Entry 1AFV (X-ray diffraction, 3.70 A resolution); this record covers chains L and H of the 6 polymer chains in the assembly.

# Chain L
Molecule: Antibody FAB25.3 fragment (light chain)
Organism: Mus musculus
Notes: fragment: light chain residues 1 - 217, heavy chain residues 1 - 220; antibody fragment or engineered binder
Sequence (217 residues; numbered 1 to 217; the number before each row is that of its first residue):
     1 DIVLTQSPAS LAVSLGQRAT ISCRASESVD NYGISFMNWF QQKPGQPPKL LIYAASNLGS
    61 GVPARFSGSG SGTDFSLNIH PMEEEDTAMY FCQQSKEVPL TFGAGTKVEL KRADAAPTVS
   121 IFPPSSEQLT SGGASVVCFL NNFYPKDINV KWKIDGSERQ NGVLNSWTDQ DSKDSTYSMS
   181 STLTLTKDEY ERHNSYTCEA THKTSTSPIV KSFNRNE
Disulfide bonds: Cys23-Cys92, Cys138-Cys198
Sequence notes: conflict Leu4 (Met in 600718), Arg18 (Ser in 600718), Ala19 (Val in 600718), 19 further conflict positions vs the reference (600718) not listed
Ion coordination: lead (II) ion: Glu83 (shared with 1 residue of chain K)

# Chain H
Molecule: Antibody FAB25.3 fragment (heavy chain)
Organism: Mus musculus
Notes: fragment: light chain residues 1 - 217, heavy chain residues 1 - 220
UniProtKB: Q99LC4 (Q99LC4_MOUSE); residues 1-219 here correspond to UniProt positions 20-238 (UniProt number = residue number + 19)
Sequence (220 residues; numbered 1 to 220; the number before each row is that of its first residue):
     1 QVQLQQPGSV LVRPGASVKL SCKASGYTFT SSWIHWAKQR PGQGLEWIGE IHPNSGNTNY
    61 NEKFKGKATL TVDTSSSTAY VDLSSLTSED SAVYYCARWR YGSPYYFDYW GQGTTLTVSS
   121 AKTTPPSVYP LAPGSAAQTN SMVTLGCLVK GYFPEPVTVT WNSGSLSSGV HTFPAVLQSD
   181 LYTLSSSVTV PSSTWPSETV TCNVAHPASS TKVDKKIVPK
Disulfide bonds: Cys22-Cys96, Cys147-Cys202
Sequence notes: conflict Gln1 (Glu22 in Q99LC4), Gln3 (Lys24 in Q99LC4), Gln5 (His26 in Q99LC4), 26 further conflict positions vs the reference (Q99LC4) not listed
Ion coordination: lead (II) ion: Asn54 (shared with 1 residue of chain M)

# Chain L / chain H interface
Residue-residue contacts (61; chain L residue first):
  Phe40(L) with Phe107(H), hydrophobic
  Gln42(L) with Gln39(H), hydrogen bond; Tyr95(H), hydrogen bond
  Gln46(L) with Tyr95(H)
  Pro47(L) with Tyr95(H), hydrophobic; Trp110(H), hydrophobic; Gly111(H); Gln112(H)
  Pro48(L) with Leu45(H), hydrophobic; Trp110(H)
  Leu50(L) with Tyr106(H), hydrophobic
  Tyr53(L) with Tyr106(H), hydrophobic
  Phe91(L) with Gly44(H)
  Gln93(L) with Phe107(H)
  Ser95(L) with Trp99(H)
  Val98(L) with Trp47(H); Asn59(H)
  Pro99(L) with Trp47(H), hydrophobic
  Leu100(L) with His35(H); Trp47(H); Trp99(H), hydrophobic; Phe107(H), hydrophobic
  Phe102(L) with Leu45(H); Phe107(H), hydrophobic
  Ser120(L) with Thr144(H)
  Phe122(L) with Leu131(H); Ala132(H); Pro133(H), hydrophobic; Thr144(H); Leu145(H), hydrophobic
  Pro123(L) with Leu131(H); Ala132(H)
  Ser125(L) with Tyr129(H); Pro130(H)
  Glu127(L) with Tyr129(H); Pro130(H); Lys215(H), salt bridge
  Gln128(L) with Tyr129(H); Lys150(H)
  Ser131(L) with Tyr129(H), hydrogen bond
  Ser135(L) with Lys150(H)
  Val137(L) with Leu131(H), hydrophobic; Leu148(H), hydrophobic
  Phe139(L) with Thr144(H); Phe173(H), hydrophobic; Ser187(H)
  Asn141(L) with His171(H), hydrogen bond; Phe173(H); Ser187(H), hydrogen bond
  Asn142(L) with His171(H)
  Leu164(L) with Gln178(H)
  Asn165(L) with Val176(H)
  Ser166(L) with Pro174(H), hydrogen bond (side chain-backbone)
  Trp167(L) with Pro174(H)
  Thr168(L) with Phe173(H)
  Ser178(L) with His171(H); Phe173(H)
  Met179(L) with Phe173(H)
  Ser180(L) with Phe173(H)
  Thr184(L) with Lys150(H)
  Glu217(L) with Lys220(H)
Other interface residues (no listed pair), chain L (38 interface residues in all): Asn38, Pro124
Other interface residues (no listed pair), chain H (35 interface residues in all): Glu50, Pro104, Tyr105, Gly134, Ser185

# Summary
Chain L and chain H form an interface of 38 and 35 residues respectively, with 6 hydrogen bonds and 1 salt
bridge. Polar contacts include Glu127(L)-Lys215(H), Gln42(L)-Gln39(H) and Gln42(L)-Tyr95(H).
Here chain L is Antibody FAB25.3 fragment (light chain) and chain H is Antibody FAB25.3 fragment (heavy
chain), both from Mus musculus. Entry 1AFV (HIV-1 capsid protein (P24) complex with FAB25.3) was determined by
X-ray diffraction.
